Entry 6XFU (X-ray diffraction, 1.40 A resolution); this record covers chains A and B.

[Chain A (and B)]
Protein: ABC transporter ATP-binding protein
Organism: Staphylococcus aureus
Notes: fragment: basket domain; chain B of this document is another copy of the same molecule, construct and numbering; everything in this record applies to it too
UniProtKB: X5EJW5 (X5EJW5_STAAU); residues 210-275 here = UniProt positions 210-275
Sequence (70 residues; row label = number of the first residue in the row):
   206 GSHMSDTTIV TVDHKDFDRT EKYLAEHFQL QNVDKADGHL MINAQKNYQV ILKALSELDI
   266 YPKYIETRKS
Sequence notes: expression tag (206-209)

[Chain A / chain B interface]
Residue-residue contacts - 30 pairs, chain A then chain B:
  Asp218(A) - Gln254(B)  hydrogen bond
  Lys251(A) - Tyr269(B)
  Asn252(A) - Lys268(B)
  Tyr253(A) - Pro267(B)
  Tyr253(A) - Lys268(B)  hydrogen bond (backbone-backbone)
  Tyr253(A) - Tyr269(B)  hydrogen bond
  Tyr253(A) - Ile270(B)
  Gln254(A) - Asp218(B)  hydrogen bond
  Gln254(A) - Tyr266(B)  hydrogen bond (side chain-backbone)
  Gln254(A) - Pro267(B)  hydrogen bond (backbone-backbone)
  Leu257(A) - Pro267(B)
  Lys258(A) - Tyr266(B)
  Ser261(A) - Ser261(B)
  Ser261(A) - Tyr266(B)
  Tyr266(A) - Gln254(B)  hydrogen bond (backbone-side chain)
  Tyr266(A) - Leu257(B)
  Tyr266(A) - Lys258(B)
  Tyr266(A) - Ser261(B)  hydrogen bond
  Pro267(A) - Tyr253(B)
  Pro267(A) - Gln254(B)  hydrogen bond (backbone-backbone)
  Pro267(A) - Leu257(B)
  Lys268(A) - Asn252(B)
  Lys268(A) - Tyr253(B)  hydrogen bond (backbone-backbone)
  Lys268(A) - Gln254(B)
  Tyr269(A) - Lys251(B)
  Tyr269(A) - Tyr253(B)  hydrogen bond
  Tyr269(A) - Thr272(B)
  Ile270(A) - Tyr253(B)
  Ile270(A) - Ile270(B)  hydrophobic
  Thr272(A) - Tyr269(B)
Interface residues without a listed pair, chain A (16 interface residues in all): Gln250, Asp264
Interface residues without a listed pair, chain B (15 interface residues in all): Gln250

[Summary]
Chain A and chain B form an interface of 16 and 15 residues respectively, with 11 hydrogen bonds. Polar pairs
include Asp218(A)-Gln254(B), Tyr253(A)-Tyr269(B) and Gln254(A)-Tyr266(B).
Chain A and chain B are both ABC transporter ATP-binding protein (Staphylococcus aureus); the structure, PmtCD
peptide exporter basket domain, was determined by X-ray diffraction (same publication as 6U2D, 6XJH and 6XJI).
